Entry 5M3F (electron microscopy, 3.80 A resolution); this record covers chains A and F of the 17 polymer chains in the assembly.

== Chain A ==
Protein: DNA-directed RNA polymerase I subunit RPA190
From: Saccharomyces cerevisiae
Notes: EC 2.7.7.6
UniProt: P10964 (RPA1_YEAST); residue numbers follow UniProt; this construct covers 1-1664
Chain sequence (1664 residues; numbered 1 to 1664; the number before each row is that of its first residue):
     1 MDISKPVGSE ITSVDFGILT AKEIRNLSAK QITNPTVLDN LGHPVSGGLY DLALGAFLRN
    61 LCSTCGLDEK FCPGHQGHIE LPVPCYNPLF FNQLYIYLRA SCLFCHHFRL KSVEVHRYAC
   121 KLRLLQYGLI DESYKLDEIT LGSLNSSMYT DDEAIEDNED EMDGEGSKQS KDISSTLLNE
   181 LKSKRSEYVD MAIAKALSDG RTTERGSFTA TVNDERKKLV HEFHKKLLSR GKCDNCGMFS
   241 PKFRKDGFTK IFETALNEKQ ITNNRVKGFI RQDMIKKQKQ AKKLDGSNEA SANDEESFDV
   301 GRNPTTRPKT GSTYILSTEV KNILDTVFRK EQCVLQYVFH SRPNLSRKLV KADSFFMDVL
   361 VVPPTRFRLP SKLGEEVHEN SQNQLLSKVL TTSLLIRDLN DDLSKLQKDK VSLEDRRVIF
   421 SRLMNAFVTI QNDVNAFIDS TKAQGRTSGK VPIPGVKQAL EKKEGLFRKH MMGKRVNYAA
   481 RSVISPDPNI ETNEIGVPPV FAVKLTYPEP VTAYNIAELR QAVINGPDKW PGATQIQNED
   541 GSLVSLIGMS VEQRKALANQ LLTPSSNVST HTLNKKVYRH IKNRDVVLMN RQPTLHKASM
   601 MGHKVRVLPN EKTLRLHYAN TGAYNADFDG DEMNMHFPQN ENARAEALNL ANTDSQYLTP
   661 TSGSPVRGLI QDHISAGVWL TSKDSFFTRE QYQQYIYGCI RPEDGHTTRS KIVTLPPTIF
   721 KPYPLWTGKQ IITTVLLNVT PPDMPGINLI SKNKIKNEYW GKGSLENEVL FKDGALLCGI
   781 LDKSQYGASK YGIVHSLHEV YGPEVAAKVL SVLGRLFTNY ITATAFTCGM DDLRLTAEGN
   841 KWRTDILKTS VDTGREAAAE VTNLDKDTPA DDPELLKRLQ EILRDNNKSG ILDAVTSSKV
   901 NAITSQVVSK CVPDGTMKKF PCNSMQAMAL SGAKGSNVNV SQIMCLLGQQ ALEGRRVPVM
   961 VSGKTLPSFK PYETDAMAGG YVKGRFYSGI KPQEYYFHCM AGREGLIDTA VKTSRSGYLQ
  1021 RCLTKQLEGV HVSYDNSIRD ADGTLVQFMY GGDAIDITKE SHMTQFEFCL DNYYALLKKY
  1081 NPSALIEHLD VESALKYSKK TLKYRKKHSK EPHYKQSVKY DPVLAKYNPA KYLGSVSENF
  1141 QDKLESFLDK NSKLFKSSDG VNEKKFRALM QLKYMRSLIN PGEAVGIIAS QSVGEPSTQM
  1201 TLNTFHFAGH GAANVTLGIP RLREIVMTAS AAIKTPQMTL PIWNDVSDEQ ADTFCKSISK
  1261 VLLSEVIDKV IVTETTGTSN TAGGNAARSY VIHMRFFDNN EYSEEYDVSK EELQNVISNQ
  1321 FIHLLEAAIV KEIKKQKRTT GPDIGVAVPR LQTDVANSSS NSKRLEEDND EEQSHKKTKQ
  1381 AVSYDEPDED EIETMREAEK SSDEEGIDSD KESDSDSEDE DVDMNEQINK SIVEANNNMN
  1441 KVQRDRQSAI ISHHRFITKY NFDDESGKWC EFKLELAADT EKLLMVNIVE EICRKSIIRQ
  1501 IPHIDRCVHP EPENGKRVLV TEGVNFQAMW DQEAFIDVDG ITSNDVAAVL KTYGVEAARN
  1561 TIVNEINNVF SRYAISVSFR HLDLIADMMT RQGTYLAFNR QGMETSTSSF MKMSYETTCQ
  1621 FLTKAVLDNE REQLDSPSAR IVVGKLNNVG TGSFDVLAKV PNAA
Unresolved in the structure: 142-173, 269-311, 1201-1212, 1275-1287, 1338-1440, 1663-1664
Curated features (UniProtKB/Swiss-Prot):
  - region: Pro-992 to Glu-1004 (Bridging helix)
  - binding site (Zn(2+)): Cys-62, Cys-65, Cys-72, His-75, Cys-102, Cys-105, Cys-233, Cys-236
  - binding site (Mg(2+)): Asp-627, Asp-629, Asp-631
  - modified residue (Phosphoserine): Ser-889, Ser-1636
Ion coordination: Zn2+ site 1: Cys-62, Cys-65, Cys-72, His-75; Zn2+ site 2: Cys-102, Cys-105, Cys-233, Cys-236; Mg2+: Asp-627, Asp-629, Asp-631

== Chain F ==
Protein: DNA-directed RNA polymerases I, II, and III subunit RPABC2
From: Saccharomyces cerevisiae
UniProt: P20435 (RPAB2_YEAST); residue numbers follow UniProt; this construct covers 1-155
Chain sequence (155 residues; numbered 1 to 155; the number before each row is that of its first residue):
     1 MSDYEEAFND GNENFEDFDV EHFSDEETYE EKPQFKDGET TDANGKTIVT GGNGPEDFQQ
    61 HEQIRRKTLK EKAIPKDQRA TTPYMTKYER ARILGTRALQ ISMNAPVFVD LEGETDPLRI
   121 AMKELAEKKI PLVIRRYLPD GSFEDWSVEE LIVDL
Unresolved in the structure: 1-54, 155
Curated features (UniProtKB/Swiss-Prot):
  - region: Leu-111 to Leu-132 (Leucine-zipper)
  - modified residue: Ser-24 (Phosphoserine)

== Chain A / chain F interface ==
Residue-residue contacts (61; chain A residue first):
  Thr-512(A) with Ser-102(F), hydrogen bond (side chain-backbone); Asn-104(F)
  Tyr-514(A) with Ile-101(F); Ser-102(F); Leu-111(F), hydrophobic; Thr-115(F)
  Glu-518(A) with Thr-115(F)
  Asn-574(A) with Ser-102(F)
  Arg-584(A) with Asp-116(F), salt bridge
  Lys-604(A) with Arg-119(F)
  Glu-641(A) with Leu-99(F); Pro-117(F)
  Asn-642(A) with Gly-95(F); Thr-96(F); Leu-99(F)
  Arg-644(A) with Asp-116(F), salt bridge
  Ala-645(A) with Gly-95(F)
  Leu-648(A) with Leu-118(F), hydrophobic
  Asn-649(A) with Leu-94(F); Met-122(F)
  Leu-650(A) with Lys-87(F); Tyr-88(F), hydrophobic; Ala-91(F), hydrophobic
  Ser-1033(A) with Pro-139(F)
  Tyr-1034(A) with Glu-89(F); Arg-136(F); Tyr-137(F); Leu-138(F), hydrophobic
  Arg-1039(A) with Pro-139(F)
  Leu-1085(A) with Tyr-84(F); Ile-152(F), hydrophobic
  Leu-1089(A) with Pro-83(F), hydrophobic
  Asn-1128(A) with Ala-80(F)
  Ala-1130(A) with Thr-82(F)
  Met-1175(A) with Tyr-84(F)
  Arg-1176(A) with Tyr-84(F); Asp-154(F), hydrogen bond (side chain-backbone)
  Asn-1180(A) with Lys-87(F)
  Pro-1181(A) with Thr-86(F); Tyr-88(F)
  Gly-1182(A) with Tyr-88(F)
  Glu-1183(A) with Tyr-88(F)
  Gly-1650(A) with Tyr-88(F)
  Thr-1651(A) with Arg-92(F), hydrogen bond (backbone-side chain)
  Gly-1652(A) with Arg-92(F)
  Phe-1654(A) with Glu-89(F); Arg-92(F); Ile-134(F), hydrophobic; Arg-135(F)
  Asp-1655(A) with Ile-134(F); Arg-135(F), hydrogen bond (backbone-backbone); Tyr-137(F), hydrogen bond
  Val-1656(A) with Arg-92(F); Leu-132(F), hydrophobic; Val-133(F)
  Leu-1657(A) with Leu-132(F); Val-133(F), hydrogen bond (backbone-backbone); Arg-135(F)
  Ala-1658(A) with Leu-132(F), hydrophobic
  Lys-1659(A) with Pro-131(F); Val-133(F)
Also at the interface, not in a pair above, chain A (41 interface residues in all): Pro-510, His-1088, Lys-1131, Leu-1172, Leu-1646, Ser-1653
Also at the interface, not in a pair above, chain F (40 interface residues in all): Thr-81, Arg-90, Ile-93, Ala-98, Glu-150

== Overview ==
The interface between chain A and chain F involves 41 residues on one side and 40 on the other; the contacts
include 6 hydrogen bonds and 2 salt bridges. Polar contacts include Arg-584(A)/Asp-116(F),
Arg-644(A)/Asp-116(F) and Thr-512(A)/Ser-102(F).
Here chain A is DNA-directed RNA polymerase I subunit RPA190 and chain F is DNA-directed RNA polymerases I,
II, and III subunit RPABC2, both from Saccharomyces cerevisiae. Entry 5M3F (Yeast RNA polymerase I elongation
complex at 3.8A) was determined by electron microscopy together with 5M3M from the same study.
